9KW4 - chain A; structure by X-ray diffraction, 1.80 A resolution.

[Chain A]
Name: Vitamin D3 dihydroxylase
Source organism: Streptomyces griseolus
Notes: EC 1.14.15.-
UniProtKB: P18326 (CPXE_STRGO); residues 1-406 here = UniProt positions 1-406
Chain sequence (412 residues; numbered 1 to 412; the number before each row is that of its first residue):
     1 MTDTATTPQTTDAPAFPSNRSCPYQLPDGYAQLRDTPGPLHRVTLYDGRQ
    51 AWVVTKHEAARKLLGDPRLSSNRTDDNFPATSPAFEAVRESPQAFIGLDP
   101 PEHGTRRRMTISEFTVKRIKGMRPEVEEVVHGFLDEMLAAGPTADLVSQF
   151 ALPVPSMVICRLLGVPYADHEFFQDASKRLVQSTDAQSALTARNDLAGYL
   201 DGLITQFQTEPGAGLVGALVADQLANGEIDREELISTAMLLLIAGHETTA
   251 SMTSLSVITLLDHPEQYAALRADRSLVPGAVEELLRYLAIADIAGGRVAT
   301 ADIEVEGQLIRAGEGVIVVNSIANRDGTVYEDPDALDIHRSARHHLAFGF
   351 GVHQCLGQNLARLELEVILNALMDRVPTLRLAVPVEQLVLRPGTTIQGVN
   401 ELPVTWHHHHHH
Not modelled in the structure: 1-6, 409-412
Construct notes: engineered mutation Ala-84 (Arg in P18326); variant Gln-308 (His in P18326); expression tag (407-412)
Curated features (UniProtKB/Swiss-Prot):
  - binding site (calciol): Thr-81, Arg-193, Ser-236, Ile-293
  - binding site (heme): His-103, Arg-107, Arg-297, His-353, Cys-355
  - mutagenesis: Arg-73 (R73A/F/L/V: Increase of the hydroxylase activity and decrease of affinity for both 25-hydroxyvitamin D3 and 1-alpha-hydroxyvitamin D3. Increase of the hydroxylase activity ...), Val-88 (V88A: Decrease of the hydroxylase activity for both 25-hydroxyivitamin D3 and 1-alpha-hydroxyvitamin D3), Leu-180 (L180A: Decrease of the hydroxylase activity for both 25-hydroxyvitamin D3 and 1-alpha-hydroxyvitamin D3), Val-181 (V181A: Decrease of the hydroxylase activity for both 25-hydroxyvitamin D3 and 1-alpha-hydroxyvitamin D3), Arg-193 (R193A/Q/K: Decrease of the hydroxylase activity), Ile-293 (I293A: Slight increase of the hydroxylase activity)
Bound ions: heme Fe: Cys-355 (together with miconazole)
Residues lining bound ligands:
  - miconazole (A1L6X; 1-[(2S)-2-(2,4-dichlorophenyl)-2-[(2,4-dichlorophenyl)methoxy]ethyl]imidazole): Ala-84, Ala-87, Val-88, Ile-96, Leu-180, Val-181, Arg-193, Met-239, Leu-240, Ile-243, Ala-244, Glu-247, Thr-248, Ile-293, Ala-294, Cys-355, Thr-394, Thr-395, Ile-396
  - heme (HEM): Leu-64, Arg-73, Phe-95, Ile-96, His-103, Arg-107, Phe-114, Ile-159, Leu-240, Leu-241, Ala-244, Gly-245, Thr-248, Thr-249, Met-252, Leu-285, Ile-290, Ala-291, Ala-294, Arg-297, Asn-320, Ala-347, Phe-348, Gly-349, Val-352, His-353, Gln-354, Cys-355, Leu-356, Gly-357, Ala-361
What the authors report for this chain:
  - heme coordination: Cys-355
  - binding site for miconazole: Val-88, Arg-193, Leu-240, Ile-243, Ala-244, Thr-248, Ile-293, Ile-396

[In short]
Ligands of chain A: heme and miconazole. From UniProt: 4 calciol-binding residues, 5 heme-binding residues and
6 mutagenesis sites. From the paper: a binding site for miconazole at Val-88, Arg-193 and Leu-240 among
others; heme coordination by Cys-355.
Chain A is Vitamin D3 dihydroxylase (Streptomyces griseolus); the structure, Crystal structure of CYP105A1
R84A and miconazole complex, was determined by X-ray diffraction together with 9KW2, 9KW3 and 9KW5 from the
same study.
